Entry 7OW6 (X-ray diffraction, 2.64 A resolution); this record covers chains C and E of the 5 polymer chains in the assembly.

# Chain C
Molecule: KRAS G12D peptide (VVVGADGVGK)
Notes: EC 3.6.5.2
Reference sequence: P01111 (RASN_HUMAN); residues 1-10 here correspond to UniProt positions 7-16 (UniProt number = residue number + 6)
Sequence (10 residues; numbered 1 to 10; the number before each row is that of its first residue):
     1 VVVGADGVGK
Construct notes: engineered mutation Asp6 (Gly12 in P01111)
UniProt features mapped onto this chain:
  - binding site (GTP): Gly4, Ala5, Gly7 to Lys10
From the paper describing this entry:
  - conformationally variable residues: Asp6
  - mutagenesis - G4A, D6A, G9A: decreased binding to JDI TCR

# Chain E
Molecule: TCR beta
Source organism: Homo sapiens
Sequence (246 residues; each row starts with the number of its first residue; numbering starts at 0):
     0 MNAGVTQTPKFRVLKTGQSMTLLCAQDMNHEYMYWYRQDPGMGLRLIHYS
    50 VGEGTTAKGEVPDGYNVSRLKKQNFLLGLESAAPSQTSVYFCASKVGPGQ
   100 HNSPLHFGNGTRLTVTEDLNKVFPPEVAVFEPSEAEISHTQKATLVCLAT
   150 GFYPDHVELSWWVNGKEVHSGVCTDPQPLKEQPALNDSRYALSSRLRVSA
   200 TFWQDPRNHFRCQVQFYGLSENDEWTQDRAKPVTQIVSAEAWGRAD
Not modelled in the structure: 245
Disulfide bonds: Cys23-Cys91, Cys146-Cys211
From the paper describing this entry:
  - specificity-determining residues: Lys94, Gln99, His100, Asn101 (from molecular simulation)

# Chain C / chain E interface
Pairs across the interface - 8 pairs, chain C then chain E:
  Ala5(C) - His100(E)
  Asp6(C) - His100(E)
  Gly7(C) - Gln99(E)
  Gly7(C) - His100(E)  hydrogen bond (backbone-backbone)
  Gly7(C) - Asn101(E)  hydrogen bond (backbone-side chain)
  Val8(C) - Gly98(E)
  Val8(C) - Asn101(E)
  Gly9(C) - Gly98(E)  hydrogen bond (backbone-backbone)
From the paper, about this interface:
  - specific contacts: Gly98(E)-Gly9(C) (backbone contact), His100(E)-Gly7(C) (backbone contact), Asn101(E)-Gly7(C) (backbone contact)

# Summary
Chain C and chain E form an interface of 5 and 4 residues respectively, with 3 hydrogen bonds. Among the polar
pairs are Gly7(C)-Asn101(E), Gly7(C)-His100(E) and Gly9(C)-Gly98(E). The authors report backbone contacts
between Gly98(E) and Gly9(C), His100(E) and Gly7(C) and Asn101(E) and Gly7(C). From the paper: G4A, D6A and
G9A of chain C reduce binding to JDI TCR; specificity determinants Lys94(E), Gln99(E) and His100(E) among
others.
Chain C is KRAS G12D peptide (VVVGADGVGK) and chain E is TCR beta (Homo sapiens); the structure, Crystal
structure of a TCR in complex with HLA-A*11:01 bound to KRAS G12D peptide (VVVGADGVGK), was determined by
X-ray diffraction, deposited together with 7OW3, 7OW4, 7OW5 and 7PB2.
